PDB entry 1RBI | X-ray diffraction, 1.80 A resolution | chains S and A

# Chain S
Protein: Ribonuclease S (S-PEPTIDE)
Source organism: Bos taurus
UniProt: P61823 (RNAS1_BOVIN); residues 1-15 here correspond to UniProt positions 27-41 (UniProt number = residue number + 26)
Sequence (16 residues; each row starts with the number of its first residue):
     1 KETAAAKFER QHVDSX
Modified residues: NH2 (amino group) at position 16
Swiss-Prot annotation at these positions:
  - active site: His12 (Proton acceptor)
  - binding site (substrate): Lys7, Arg10
  - glycosylation (N-linked (Glc) (glycation) lysine): Lys1, Lys7

# Chain A
Protein: Ribonuclease S (S-protein)
Source organism: Bos taurus
Notes: EC 3.1.27.5
UniProt: P61823 (RNAS1_BOVIN); residues 21-124 here correspond to UniProt positions 47-150 (UniProt number = residue number + 26)
Sequence (104 residues; each row starts with the number of its first residue):
    21 SSSNYCNQMM KSRNLTKDRC KPVNTFVHES LADVQAVCSQ KNVACKNGQT NCYQSYSTMS
    81 ITDCRETGSS KYPNCAYKTT QANKHIIVAC EGNPYVPVHF DASV
Disulfides: Cys26-Cys84, Cys40-Cys95, Cys58-Cys110, Cys65-Cys72
Swiss-Prot annotation at these positions:
  - active site: His119 (Proton donor)
  - binding site (substrate): Lys41 to Thr45, Lys66, Arg85
  - glycosylation: Asn34 (N-linked (GlcNAc...) asparagine), Lys37 (N-linked (Glc) (glycation) lysine), Lys41 (N-linked (Glc) (glycation) lysine)

# Interface between chain S and chain A
Residue-residue contacts (34; chain S residue first):
  Ala4(S) - Val118(A)  hydrophobic
  Ala5(S) - Val116(A)  hydrophobic
  Ala5(S) - Pro117(A)
  Phe8(S) - Val54(A)  hydrophobic
  Phe8(S) - Val108(A)  hydrophobic
  Phe8(S) - Pro117(A)
  Phe8(S) - Val118(A)
  Phe8(S) - His119(A)
  Phe8(S) - Phe120(A)
  Glu9(S) - Arg33(A)  hydrogen bond (backbone-side chain)
  Glu9(S) - Leu51(A)
  Glu9(S) - Gln55(A)
  Arg10(S) - Arg33(A)  hydrogen bond (backbone-side chain)
  Arg10(S) - Asn34(A)
  Arg10(S) - Leu35(A)
  Gln11(S) - Leu35(A)
  Gln11(S) - Lys41(A)  hydrogen bond
  Gln11(S) - Asn44(A)  hydrogen bond (backbone-side chain)
  Gln11(S) - Thr45(A)
  Gln11(S) - Phe46(A)
  His12(S) - Asn44(A)  hydrogen bond
  His12(S) - Thr45(A)  hydrogen bond (side chain-backbone)
  His12(S) - Phe46(A)
  His12(S) - Val47(A)  hydrogen bond (backbone-backbone)
  His12(S) - Phe120(A)
  Val13(S) - Arg33(A)  hydrogen bond (backbone-side chain)
  Val13(S) - Val47(A)
  Val13(S) - Glu49(A)
  Asp14(S) - Tyr25(A)  hydrogen bond
  Asp14(S) - Met29(A)
  Asp14(S) - Val47(A)  hydrogen bond (backbone-backbone)
  Asp14(S) - His48(A)  salt bridge
  Ser15(S) - Glu49(A)
  Ser15(S) - Leu51(A)
Also at the interface, not in a pair above, chain A (23 interface residues in all): Arg39, Ser50

# In short
10 residues of chain S face 23 of chain A across their interface; the contacts include 10 hydrogen bonds and 1
salt bridge. Among the polar pairs are Asp14(S)-His48(A), Glu9(S)-Arg33(A) and Arg10(S)-Arg33(A).
Here chain S is Ribonuclease S (S-PEPTIDE) and chain A is Ribonuclease S (S-protein), both from Bos taurus.
Entry 1RBI (Crystallographic structures of ribonuclease S variants with nonpolar substitution at position 13:
packing and cavities) was determined by X-ray diffraction (same publication as 1RBC, 1RBD, 1RBE, 1RBF, 1RBG
and 1RBH).
